Entry 6GUS (X-ray diffraction, 1.92 A resolution); this record covers chain A.

# Chain A
Name: Surface-adhesin protein
From: Haemophilus influenzae
UniProtKB: S5ZIQ9 (S5ZIQ9_HAEIF); residue numbers follow UniProt; this construct covers 25-160
Chain sequence (155 residues; numbered 19 to 173; the number before each row is that of its first residue):
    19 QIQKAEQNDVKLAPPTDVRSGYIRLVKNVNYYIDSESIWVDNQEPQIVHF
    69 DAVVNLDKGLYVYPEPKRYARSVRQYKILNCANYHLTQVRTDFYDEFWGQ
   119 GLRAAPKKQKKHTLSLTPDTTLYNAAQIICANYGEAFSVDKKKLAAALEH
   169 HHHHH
Not modelled in the structure: 19-23, 171-173
Construct notes: expression tag (19-24, 161-173)
Disulfides: Cys-99/Cys-148
From the paper describing this entry:
  - self-association interface (contacts with another copy of this molecule): Asp-52, Glu-54

# In short
From the paper: a self-association interface involving Asp-52 and Glu-54.
Chain A is Surface-adhesin protein (Haemophilus influenzae); the structure, Crystal structure of protein E
from non-typeable haemophilus influenzae, was determined by X-ray diffraction, deposited together with 6GUT.
